Entry 4ZLC (X-ray diffraction, 2.70 A resolution); this record covers chain A.

[Chain A]
Name: Roquin-2
Organism: Homo sapiens
Reference sequence: Q9HBD1 (RC3H2_HUMAN); numbering as in UniProt (aligned over 171-325)
Sequence (155 residues; numbered 171 to 325; the number before each row is that of its first residue):
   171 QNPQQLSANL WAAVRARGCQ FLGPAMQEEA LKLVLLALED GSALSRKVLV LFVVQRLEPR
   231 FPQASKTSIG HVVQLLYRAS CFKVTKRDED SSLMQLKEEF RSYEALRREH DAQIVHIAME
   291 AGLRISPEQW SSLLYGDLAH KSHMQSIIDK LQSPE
UniProt features mapped onto this chain:
  - mutagenesis: Gln244 to Arg248 (Abolishes binding to CDE RNA but not dsRNA), Ser323 (S323E: Decreases dsRNA-binding)

[Overview]
Curated annotation (UniProt) lists 6 mutagenesis sites.
Chain A is Roquin-2 (Homo sapiens); the structure, Crystal structure of the ROQ domain of human Roquin-2, was
determined by X-ray diffraction together with 4ZLD from the same study.
